PDB entry 5VLY | electron microscopy, 3.30 A resolution | chains A and B of the 3 polymer chains in the assembly

# Chain A (and B)
Molecule: Capsid protein
Organism: Escherichia phage Qbeta
Notes: chain B of this document is another copy of the same molecule, construct and numbering; everything in this record applies to it too
Reference sequence: P03615 (CAPSD_BPQBE); residues 0-132 here correspond to UniProt positions 1-133 (UniProt number = residue number + 1)
Chain sequence (133 residues; numbered 0 to 132; the number before each row is that of its first residue; numbering starts at 0):
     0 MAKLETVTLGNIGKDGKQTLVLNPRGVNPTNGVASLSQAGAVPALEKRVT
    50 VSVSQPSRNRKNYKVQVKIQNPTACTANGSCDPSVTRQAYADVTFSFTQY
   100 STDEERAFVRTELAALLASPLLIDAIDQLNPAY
Not modelled in the structure: 0, 57-58, 132 (chain B: 0)
Curated features (UniProtKB/Swiss-Prot):
  - site: Tyr89 (RNA-binding)

# How chain A and chain B interact
Residue-residue contacts - 13 pairs, chain A then chain B:
  Val26(A) - Pro28(B)  hydrophobic
  Pro28(A) - Pro28(B)
  Pro28(A) - Thr29(B)
  Gly31(A) - Pro28(B)
  Gly31(A) - Thr29(B)
  Tyr62(A) - Arg47(B)  hydrogen bond
  Gln98(A) - Ala43(B)
  Tyr99(A) - Ala43(B)  hydrophobic
  Tyr99(A) - Pro82(B)
  Tyr99(A) - Ser83(B)
  Tyr99(A) - Val84(B)  hydrogen bond (side chain-backbone)
  Ser100(A) - Pro42(B)
  Arg105(A) - Pro42(B)
Other interface residues (no listed pair), chain A (13 interface residues in all): Asn27, Thr29, Asn30, Gln54, Thr101
Other interface residues (no listed pair), chain B (10 interface residues in all): Asn27, Asp81

# Overview
The interface between chain A and chain B involves 13 residues on one side and 10 on the other, with 2
hydrogen bonds. Polar contacts include Tyr62(A)-Arg47(B) and Tyr99(A)-Val84(B).
Chain A and chain B are both Capsid protein (Escherichia phage Qbeta); the structure, Asymmetric unit for the
coat proteins of phage Qbeta, was determined by electron microscopy together with 5VLZ and 5VM7 from the same
study.
